6IOS - chain A; structure by X-ray diffraction, 2.35 A resolution.

# Chain A
Protein: Methyl-accepting chemotaxis protein
From: Vibrio cholerae
UniProtKB: A0A0H6VSA0 (A0A0H6VSA0_VIBCL); residues 30-274 here correspond to UniProt positions 76-320 (UniProt number = residue number + 46)
Sequence (256 residues; row label = number of the first residue in the row):
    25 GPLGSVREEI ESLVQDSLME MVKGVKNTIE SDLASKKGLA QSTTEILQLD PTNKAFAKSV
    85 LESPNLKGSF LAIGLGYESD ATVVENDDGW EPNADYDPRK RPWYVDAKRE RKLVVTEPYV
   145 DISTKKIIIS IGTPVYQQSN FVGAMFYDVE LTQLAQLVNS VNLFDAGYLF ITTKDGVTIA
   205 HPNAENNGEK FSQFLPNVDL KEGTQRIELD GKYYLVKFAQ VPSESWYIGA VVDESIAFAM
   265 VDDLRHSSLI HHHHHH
Not modelled in the structure: 25-29, 267-280
Construct notes: expression tag (25-29, 275-280)
Bound ions: Ca2+: E109, D111, W114, E115 (together with acetate ion)
Small-molecule neighbours: proline (PRO): W114, Y120, R125, W127, Y143, D145, I146, S147, I152, F170, D172
Reported in the primary citation:
  - binding site for proline: W114, Y120, R125, W127, Y143, D145, F170, D172
  - specificity-determining residues: W114 (proposed by the authors, not directly observed)

# Overview
Bound to chain A: proline. E109, D111, W114 and E115 form the Ca2+ site. From the paper: a binding site for
proline at W114, Y120 and R125 among others; the specificity determinant W114.
Chain A is Methyl-accepting chemotaxis protein (Vibrio cholerae); the structure, The ligand binding domain of
Mlp24 with proline, was determined by X-ray diffraction together with 6IOP, 6IOR, 6IOT, 6IOQ and 6IOU from the
same study.
